PDB entry 6RAW | electron microscopy, 3.70 A resolution | chains 2 and 6 of the 13 polymer chains in the assembly

# Chain 2
Name: DNA replication licensing factor Mcm2
Organism: Drosophila melanogaster
Notes: EC 3.6.4.12
UniProt: P49735 (MCM2_DROME); residue numbers follow UniProt; this construct covers 1-887
Chain sequence (887 residues; each row starts with the number of its first residue):
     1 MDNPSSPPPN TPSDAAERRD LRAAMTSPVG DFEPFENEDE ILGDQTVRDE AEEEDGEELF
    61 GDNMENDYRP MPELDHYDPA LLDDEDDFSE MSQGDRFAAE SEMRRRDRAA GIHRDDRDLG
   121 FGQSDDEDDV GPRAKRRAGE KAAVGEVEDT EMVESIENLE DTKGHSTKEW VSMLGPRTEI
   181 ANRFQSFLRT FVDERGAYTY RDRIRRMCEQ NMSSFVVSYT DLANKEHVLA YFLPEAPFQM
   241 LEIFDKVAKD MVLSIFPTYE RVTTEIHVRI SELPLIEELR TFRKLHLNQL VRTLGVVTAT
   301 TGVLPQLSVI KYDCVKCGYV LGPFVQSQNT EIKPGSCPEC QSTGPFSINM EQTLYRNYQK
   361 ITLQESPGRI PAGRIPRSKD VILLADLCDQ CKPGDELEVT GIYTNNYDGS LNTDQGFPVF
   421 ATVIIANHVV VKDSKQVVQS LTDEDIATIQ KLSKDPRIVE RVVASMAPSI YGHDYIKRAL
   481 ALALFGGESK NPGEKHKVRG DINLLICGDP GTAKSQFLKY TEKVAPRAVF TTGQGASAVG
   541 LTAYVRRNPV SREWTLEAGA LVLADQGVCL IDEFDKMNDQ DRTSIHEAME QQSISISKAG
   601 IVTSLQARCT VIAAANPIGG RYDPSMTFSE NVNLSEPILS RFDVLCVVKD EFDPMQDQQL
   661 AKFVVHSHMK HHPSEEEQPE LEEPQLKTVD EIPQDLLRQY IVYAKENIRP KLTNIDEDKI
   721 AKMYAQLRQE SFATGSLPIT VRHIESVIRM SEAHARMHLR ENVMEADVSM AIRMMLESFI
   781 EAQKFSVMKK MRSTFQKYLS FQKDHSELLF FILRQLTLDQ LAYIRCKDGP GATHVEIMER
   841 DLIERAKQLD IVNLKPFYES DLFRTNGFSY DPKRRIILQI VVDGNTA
Unresolved in the structure: 1-173, 325-328, 673-690, 799-887
Residues lining bound ligands:
  - ATP (adenosine-5'-triphosphate), molecule 1: Ser-469, Ile-470, Asp-509, Pro-510, Gly-511, Thr-512, Ala-513, Lys-514, Ser-515, Gln-516, Asp-572, Glu-573, Leu-660
  - ATP, molecule 2: His-496, Gln-591, Pro-637, Arg-641, Val-741, Arg-742
Curated features (UniProtKB/Swiss-Prot):
  - zinc finger: Cys-314 to Cys-340 (C4-type)
  - motif: Ser-640 to Asp-643 (Arginine finger)
  - binding site (ADP): Ser-515, Gln-516
  - modified residue: Thr-26 (Phosphothreonine), Ser-27 (Phosphoserine), Ser-89 (Phosphoserine), Ser-92 (Phosphoserine), Ser-124 (Phosphoserine)
  - mutagenesis: Lys-514 (K514A: Reduces complex helicase activity)
From the paper describing this entry:
  - catalytic residues: Arg-641 (citing earlier work)
  - mutagenesis - R641A: decreased catalytic activity

# Chain 6
Name: DNA replication licensing factor Mcm6
Organism: Drosophila melanogaster
Notes: EC 3.6.4.12
UniProt: Q9V461 (MCM6_DROME); numbering as in UniProt (aligned over 1-817)
Chain sequence (817 residues; each row starts with the number of its first residue):
     1 MDVADAQVGQ LRVKDEVGIR AQKLFQDFLE EFKEDGEIKY TRPAASLESP DRCTLEVSFE
    61 DVEKYDQNLA TAIIEEYYHI YPFLCQSVSN YVKDRIGLKT QKDCYVAFTE VPTRHKVRDL
   121 TTSKIGTLIR ISGQVVRTHP VHPELVSGVF MCLDCQTEIR NVEQQFKFTN PTICRNPVCS
   181 NRKRFMLDVE KSLFLDFQKI RIQETQAELP RGCIPRAVEI ILRSELVETV QAGDRYDFTG
   241 TLIVVPDVSV LAGVGTRAEN SSRHKPGEGM DGVTGLKALG MRELNYRMAF LACSVQATTA
   301 RFGGTDLPMS EVTAEDMKKQ MTDAEWHKIY EMSKDRNLYQ NLISSLFPSI YGNDEVKRGI
   361 LLQQFGGVAK TTTEKTSLRG DINVCIVGDP STAKSQFLKQ VSDFSPRAIY TSGKASSAAG
   421 LTAAVVRDEE SFDFVIEAGA LMLADNGICC IDEFDKMDQR DQVAIHEAME QQTISIARAG
   481 VRATLNARTS ILAAANPING RYDRSKSLQQ NIQLSAPIMS RFDLFFILVD ECNEVVDYAI
   541 ARKIVDLHSN IEESVERAYT REEVLRYVTF ARQFKPVISQ EAGHMLVENY GHLRQRDTGT
   601 SGRSTWRITV RQLESMIRLS EAMAKLECSN RVLERHVKEA FRLLNKSIIR VEQPDIHLDD
   661 DEGLDMDDGI QHDIDMENNG AAANVDENNG MDTSASGAVQ KKKFTLSFED YKNLSTMLVL
   721 HMRAEEARCE VEGNDTGIKR SNVVTWYLEQ VADQIESEDE LISRKNLIEK LIDRLIYHDQ
   781 VIIPLKTSTL KPRIQVQKDF VEEDDPLLVV HPNYVVE
Unresolved in the structure: 1-12, 247-250, 261-283, 307-312, 600-606, 654-817
Disulfide bonds: Cys-152/Cys-179
Residues lining bound ligands:
  - ADP (adenosine-5'-diphosphate): Ser-349, Ile-350, Tyr-351, Gly-352, Ser-391, Thr-392, Ala-393, Lys-394, Ser-395, Gln-396, Ile-540
  - ATP (adenosine-5'-triphosphate): Arg-379, Glu-470, Arg-521, Val-610, Arg-611, Glu-614
Curated features (UniProtKB/Swiss-Prot):
  - zinc finger: Cys-152 to Cys-179 (C4-type)
  - motif: Ser-520 to Asp-523 (Arginine finger)
  - binding site (ATP): Ser-391, Thr-392, Ala-393, Lys-394, Ser-395, Asn-496
  - binding site (ADP): Arg-611, Glu-614
  - mutagenesis: Thr-157 (T157M: In allele 4; homozygous lethal), Gly-388 (G388D: In allele 5; homozygous lethal), Lys-394 (K394A: Slihgtly reduces complex helicase activity), Met-676 (M676K: In allele K1214; eggs exhibit thin shell and flimsy dorsal appendages)
From the paper describing this entry:
  - catalytic residues: Arg-521 (citing earlier work)
  - mutagenesis - R521A: decreased catalytic activity

# How chain 2 and chain 6 interact
Pairs across the interface (76):
  Arg-283(2) / Asp-196(6)
  Lys-284(2) / Phe-194(6)
  Lys-284(2) / Leu-195(6)
  Lys-284(2) / Asp-196(6)  hydrogen bond (backbone-side chain)
  Leu-287(2) / Val-189(6)
  Leu-287(2) / Phe-194(6)  hydrophobic
  Asn-288(2) / Val-189(6)
  Thr-330(2) / Met-186(6)
  Pro-367(2) / Glu-437(6)
  Pro-367(2) / Thr-484(6)
  Pro-367(2) / Leu-485(6)
  Gly-368(2) / Thr-484(6)
  Ile-370(2) / Glu-437(6)
  Ala-372(2) / Leu-443(6)
  Gly-373(2) / Ala-438(6)
  Arg-374(2) / Gln-231(6)
  Arg-377(2) / Pro-140(6)
  Arg-377(2) / Val-141(6)
  Tyr-403(2) / Pro-143(6)
  Asn-405(2) / Val-189(6)
  Tyr-407(2) / Leu-187(6)
  Tyr-407(2) / Val-189(6)  hydrophobic
  Leu-411(2) / Phe-168(6)
  Leu-411(2) / Thr-169(6)
  Leu-411(2) / Asn-170(6)
  Asn-412(2) / Lys-167(6)
  Asn-412(2) / Phe-168(6)  hydrogen bond (backbone-backbone)
  Thr-413(2) / Lys-167(6)
  Asp-414(2) / Phe-166(6)
  Asp-414(2) / Lys-167(6)  hydrogen bond (side chain-backbone)
  Asp-414(2) / Pro-246(6)
  Gln-415(2) / Pro-246(6)
  Phe-417(2) / Phe-197(6)  hydrophobic
  Pro-418(2) / Glu-144(6)
  Pro-418(2) / Phe-168(6)  hydrophobic
  Phe-420(2) / His-142(6)  hydrogen bond (backbone-side chain)
  Phe-420(2) / Pro-143(6)
  Phe-420(2) / Leu-145(6)  hydrophobic
  Thr-422(2) / Pro-143(6)
  Ser-469(2) / Lys-375(6)  hydrogen bond (backbone-side chain)
  Gln-516(2) / Glu-470(6)
  Tyr-520(2) / Lys-375(6)
  Val-529(2) / Arg-482(6)
  Phe-530(2) / Thr-473(6)
  Phe-530(2) / Ile-474(6)
  Phe-530(2) / Ser-475(6)  hydrogen bond (backbone-side chain)
  Phe-530(2) / Arg-482(6)
  Phe-530(2) / Ala-483(6)
  Phe-530(2) / Thr-484(6)
  Thr-531(2) / Ser-475(6)
  Thr-532(2) / Glu-467(6)  hydrogen bond
  Thr-532(2) / Ser-475(6)
  Gly-535(2) / Ala-477(6)
  Gly-535(2) / Arg-478(6)  hydrogen bond (backbone-side chain)
  Ala-536(2) / Ala-477(6)
  Ala-536(2) / Arg-478(6)
  Leu-541(2) / Arg-478(6)
  Leu-541(2) / Ala-479(6)  hydrophobic
  Leu-541(2) / Gly-480(6)
  Thr-542(2) / Phe-434(6)
  Arg-621(2) / Arg-607(6)
  Arg-621(2) / Ile-608(6)
  Phe-652(2) / Arg-594(6)
  Phe-652(2) / Ile-608(6)  hydrophobic
  Asp-657(2) / Arg-594(6)  salt bridge
  Ala-661(2) / Val-587(6)  hydrophobic
  Lys-662(2) / Val-587(6)
  Lys-670(2) / Lys-370(6)
  Lys-670(2) / Thr-371(6)
  Lys-670(2) / Thr-372(6)
  His-671(2) / Lys-370(6)
  His-671(2) / Pro-576(6)
  His-671(2) / Val-577(6)
  His-671(2) / Ile-578(6)
  His-672(2) / Thr-371(6)
  His-672(2) / Lys-575(6)
Other interface residues (no listed pair), chain 2 (62 interface residues in all): Glu-235, Val-296, Gln-364, Lys-379, Pro-468, Pro-510, Lys-519, Ala-528, Gly-533, Gln-534, Gly-540, Ser-551, Lys-576, Gln-658, Val-664, Val-665, Ser-667, His-668, Met-669
Other interface residues (no listed pair), chain 6 (61 interface residues in all): Lys-191, Glu-374, Thr-376, Glu-429, Val-463, Ile-476, Val-481, Asn-486, Pro-517, Gly-583, Tyr-590, Leu-613

# In short
The interface between chain 2 and chain 6 involves 62 residues on one side and 61 on the other, with 8
hydrogen bonds and 1 salt bridge. Among the polar pairs are Asp-657(2)/Arg-594(6), Lys-284(2)/Asp-196(6) and
Asp-414(2)/Lys-167(6). From the paper: catalytic residues Arg-641(2) and Arg-521(6); R641A of chain 2 reduces
catalytic activity.
Chain 2 is DNA replication licensing factor Mcm2 and chain 6 is DNA replication licensing factor Mcm6, both
from Drosophila melanogaster; the structure, D. melanogaster CMG-DNA, State 1A, was determined by electron
microscopy, deposited together with 6RAZ, 6RAX and 6RAY.
